2ZN7 - chain A; structure by X-ray diffraction, 2.10 A resolution.

# Chain A
Name: Tyrosine-protein phosphatase non-receptor type 1
From: Homo sapiens
Notes: EC 3.1.3.48; fragment: catalytic domain, residues 1-299
UniProtKB: P18031 (PTN1_HUMAN); residue numbers follow UniProt; this construct covers 1-299
Chain sequence (299 residues; row label = number of the first residue in the row):
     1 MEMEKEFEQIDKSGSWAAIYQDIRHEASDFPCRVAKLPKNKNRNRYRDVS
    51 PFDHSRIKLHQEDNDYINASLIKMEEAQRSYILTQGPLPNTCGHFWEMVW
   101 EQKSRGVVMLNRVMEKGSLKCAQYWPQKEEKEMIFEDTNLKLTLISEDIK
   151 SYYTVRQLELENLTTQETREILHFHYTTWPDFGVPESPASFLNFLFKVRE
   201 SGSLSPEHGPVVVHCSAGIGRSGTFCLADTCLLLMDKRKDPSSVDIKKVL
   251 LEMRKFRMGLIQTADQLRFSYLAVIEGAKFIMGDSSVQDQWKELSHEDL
Not modelled in the structure: 1, 299
Ligand contacts: 410 (4-bromo-3-(carboxymethoxy)-5-{3-[cyclohexyl(phenylcarbonyl)amino]phenyl}thiophene-2-carboxylic acid): Arg24, Tyr46, Asp48, Val49, Glu115, Lys120, Asp181, Phe182, Gly183, Cys215, Ser216, Ala217, Ile219, Gly220, Arg221, Met258, Gly259, Gln262, Gln266
Swiss-Prot annotation at these positions:
  - active site: Cys215 (Phosphocysteine intermediate)
  - binding site (substrate): Asp181, Cys215 to Arg221, Gln262
  - modified residue: Met1 (N-acetylmethionine), Tyr20 (Phosphotyrosine), Ser50 (Phosphoserine), Tyr66 (Phosphotyrosine), Cys215 (Cysteine persulfide), Ser242 (Phosphoserine), Ser243 (Phosphoserine)
  - cross-link: Cys215 to Ser216 (N,N-(cysteine-1,S-diyl)serine (Cys-Ser))
  - mutagenesis: Ser50 (S50A/D: No phosphorylation), Asp181 (D181A: Substrate-trapping mutant), Cys215 (C215S: Catalytically inactive mutant; abolishes sulfhydration)

# Summary
Bound to chain A: compound 410. From UniProt: active-site residue Cys215, 9 substrate-binding residues and 3
mutagenesis sites.
Chain A is Tyrosine-protein phosphatase non-receptor type 1 (Homo sapiens); the structure, CRYSTAL STRUCTURES
OF PTP1B-Inhibitor Complexes, was determined by X-ray diffraction, deposited together with 2ZMM.
